Entry 6XHI (electron microscopy, 4.19 A resolution (low resolution: residue-level contacts below are approximate; hydrogen-bond / salt-bridge calls are withheld)); this record covers chain A.

Chain A:
Name: Thermosome subunit beta
From: Saccharolobus solfataricus (strain ATCC 35092 / DSM 1617 / JCM 11322 / P2)
Reference sequence: Q9V2T8 (THSB_SACS2); residues 1-554 here = UniProt positions 1-554
Amino-acid sequence (554 residues; each row starts with the number of its first residue):
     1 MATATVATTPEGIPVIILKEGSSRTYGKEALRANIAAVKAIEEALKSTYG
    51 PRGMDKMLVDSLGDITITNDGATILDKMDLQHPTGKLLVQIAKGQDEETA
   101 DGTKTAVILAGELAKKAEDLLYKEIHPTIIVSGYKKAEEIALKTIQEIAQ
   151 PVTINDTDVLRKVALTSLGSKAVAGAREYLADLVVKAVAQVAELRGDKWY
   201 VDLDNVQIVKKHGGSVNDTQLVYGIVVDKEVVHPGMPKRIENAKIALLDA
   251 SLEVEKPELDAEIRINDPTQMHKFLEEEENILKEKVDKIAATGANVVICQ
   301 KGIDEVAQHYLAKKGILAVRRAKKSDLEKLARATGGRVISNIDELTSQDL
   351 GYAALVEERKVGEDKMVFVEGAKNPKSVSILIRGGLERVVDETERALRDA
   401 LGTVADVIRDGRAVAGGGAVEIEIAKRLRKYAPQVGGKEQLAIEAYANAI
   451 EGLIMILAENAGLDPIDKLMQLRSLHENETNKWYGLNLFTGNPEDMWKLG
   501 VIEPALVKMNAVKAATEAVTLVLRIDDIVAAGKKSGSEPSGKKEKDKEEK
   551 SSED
Unresolved in the structure: 1-20, 232-234, 253-269, 301-304, 314-315, 321-323, 339-344, 371-373, 532-554
Residues lining bound ligands: ADP (adenosine-5'-diphosphate): Tyr-49, Gly-50, Pro-51, Asp-101, Gly-102, Thr-103, Lys-104, Thr-105, Gly-416, Gly-417, Gly-418, Leu-488, Val-501, Glu-503, Lys-508

Summary:
Chain A binds ADP.
Chain A is Thermosome subunit beta (Saccharolobus solfataricus (strain ATCC 35092 / DSM 1617 / JCM 11322 /
P2)); the structure, Cryo-EM structure of octadecameric TF55 (beta-only) complex from S. solfataricus bound to
ADP, was determined by electron microscopy, deposited together with 6XHJ.
